PDB entry 4F9F | X-ray diffraction, 2.81 A resolution | chains A and B

Chain A (and B):
Protein: VldE
From: Streptomyces hygroscopicus subsp. limoneus
Notes: EC 2.4.-.-; chain B of this document is another copy of the same molecule, construct and numbering; everything in this record applies to it too
UniProt: Q15JG1 (Q15JG1_STRHY); residue numbers follow UniProt; this construct covers 1-497
Sequence (497 residues; row label = number of the first residue in the row):
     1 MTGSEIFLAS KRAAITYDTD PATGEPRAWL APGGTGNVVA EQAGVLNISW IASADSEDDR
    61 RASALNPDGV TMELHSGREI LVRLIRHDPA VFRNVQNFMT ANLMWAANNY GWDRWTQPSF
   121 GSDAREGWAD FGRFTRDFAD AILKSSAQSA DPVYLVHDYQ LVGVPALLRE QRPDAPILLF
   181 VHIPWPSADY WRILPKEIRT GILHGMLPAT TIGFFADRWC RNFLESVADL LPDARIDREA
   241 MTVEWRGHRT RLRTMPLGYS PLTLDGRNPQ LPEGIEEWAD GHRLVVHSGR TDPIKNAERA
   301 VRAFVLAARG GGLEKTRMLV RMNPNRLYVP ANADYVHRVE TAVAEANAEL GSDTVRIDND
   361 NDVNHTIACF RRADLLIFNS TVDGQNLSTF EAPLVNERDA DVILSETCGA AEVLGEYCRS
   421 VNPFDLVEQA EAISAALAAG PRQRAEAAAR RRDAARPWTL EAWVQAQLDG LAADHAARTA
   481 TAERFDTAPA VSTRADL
Unresolved in the structure: 1-3, 265-268, 478-497 (chain B: 1-4, 21-25, 77, 265-269, 479-497)
Residues lining bound ligands: GDP (guanosine-5'-diphosphate): Arg290, Lys295, Arg321, Asn323, Asp360, Asn361, Asp362, Val363, Thr366, Asn386, Leu387, Ser388, Glu391
UniProt features mapped onto this chain:
  - binding site (GDP-valienol): Asp158, Arg290, Lys295, Arg321, Asn325, Arg326, Asn361, Asp362, Thr366, Leu387, Ser388, Glu391
  - binding site (validamine 7-phosphate): His182, Asp383 to Asn386
Reported in the primary citation:
  - binding site for alpha-D-glucopyranose: His182, Arg290, Asp383, Gly384, Gln385, Asn386, Leu387
  - conformationally variable residues (domain motion, helix shift, loop rearrangement, side-chain flip): Lys11 to Trp50, Gln96 to Asn102, Asn325 to Tyr328

Interface between chain A and chain B:
Contacting residue pairs - 111 pairs, chain A then chain B:
  Ala101(A) - Trp115(B)  hydrophobic
  Trp105(A) - Trp115(B)
  Asn109(A) - Trp115(B)  hydrogen bond (backbone-side chain)
  Tyr110(A) - Asp113(B)
  Tyr110(A) - Arg114(B)
  Tyr110(A) - Trp115(B)
  Tyr110(A) - Asp189(B)  hydrogen bond
  Gly111(A) - Asp113(B)
  Gly111(A) - Trp115(B)
  Trp112(A) - Trp112(B)
  Trp112(A) - Asp113(B)
  Asp113(A) - Tyr110(B)
  Asp113(A) - Gly111(B)
  Asp113(A) - Trp112(B)
  Asp113(A) - Asp113(B)
  Arg114(A) - Tyr110(B)
  Arg114(A) - Tyr190(B)
  Arg114(A) - Arg299(B)  hydrogen bond (backbone-side chain)
  Arg114(A) - Thr381(B)
  Arg114(A) - Phe424(B)
  Trp115(A) - Ala101(B)  hydrophobic
  Trp115(A) - Asn109(B)  hydrogen bond (side chain-backbone)
  Trp115(A) - Tyr110(B)
  Trp115(A) - Gly111(B)
  Trp115(A) - Pro293(B)  hydrophobic
  Trp115(A) - Ile294(B)
  Trp115(A) - Arg299(B)
  Trp115(A) - Arg338(B)  hydrogen bond (backbone-side chain)
  Trp115(A) - Thr381(B)
  Thr116(A) - Arg299(B)  hydrogen bond (backbone-side chain)
  Thr116(A) - Arg338(B)
  Gln117(A) - Arg299(B)
  Pro118(A) - Arg299(B)  hydrogen bond (backbone-side chain)
  Pro118(A) - Phe424(B)
  Ser119(A) - Arg299(B)  hydrogen bond
  Ser119(A) - Phe424(B)
  Phe120(A) - Phe424(B)  hydrogen bond (backbone-backbone)
  Phe120(A) - Asp425(B)
  Phe120(A) - Leu426(B)  hydrogen bond (backbone-backbone)
  Phe120(A) - Val427(B)
  Gly121(A) - Val427(B)
  Ser122(A) - Val427(B)
  Arg125(A) - Val427(B)
  Arg125(A) - Glu428(B)
  Arg125(A) - Glu431(B)  salt bridge
  Ser187(A) - Ser187(B)
  Ser187(A) - Asp189(B)
  Asp189(A) - Tyr110(B)  hydrogen bond
  Asp189(A) - Ser187(B)
  Asp189(A) - Arg218(B)  salt bridge
  Asp189(A) - Asn222(B)  hydrogen bond
  Tyr190(A) - Arg114(B)
  Arg192(A) - Arg218(B)
  Arg192(A) - Glu406(B)  salt bridge
  Arg192(A) - Asn422(B)  hydrogen bond (backbone-side chain)
  Ile193(A) - Asn422(B)  hydrogen bond (backbone-side chain)
  Ile193(A) - Phe424(B)  hydrophobic
  Leu194(A) - Asn422(B)  hydrogen bond (backbone-side chain)
  Pro195(A) - Asn422(B)
  Pro195(A) - Asp425(B)
  Lys196(A) - Ser420(B)  hydrogen bond (side chain-backbone)
  Lys196(A) - Val421(B)
  Lys196(A) - Asn422(B)
  Lys196(A) - Glu428(B)  salt bridge
  Arg199(A) - Glu406(B)  salt bridge
  Arg199(A) - Asn422(B)
  Arg218(A) - Asp189(B)  salt bridge
  Arg218(A) - Arg192(B)
  Arg218(A) - Asp229(B)  salt bridge
  Asn222(A) - Asp189(B)
  Glu225(A) - Glu225(B)
  Asp229(A) - Arg218(B)  salt bridge
  Asp229(A) - Arg221(B)  salt bridge
  Arg238(A) - Glu225(B)  salt bridge
  Arg238(A) - Arg238(B)
  Pro293(A) - Trp115(B)  hydrophobic
  Ile294(A) - Trp115(B)
  Arg299(A) - Arg114(B)  hydrogen bond (side chain-backbone)
  Arg299(A) - Trp115(B)  hydrogen bond (side chain-backbone)
  Arg299(A) - Thr116(B)
  Arg299(A) - Gln117(B)
  Arg299(A) - Pro118(B)  hydrogen bond (side chain-backbone)
  Arg299(A) - Ser119(B)  hydrogen bond
  Ala331(A) - Trp115(B)  hydrophobic
  Arg338(A) - Trp115(B)
  Arg338(A) - Thr116(B)
  Thr381(A) - Arg114(B)
  Thr381(A) - Trp115(B)
  Glu406(A) - Arg192(B)  salt bridge
  Glu406(A) - Arg199(B)  salt bridge
  Ser420(A) - Lys196(B)  hydrogen bond (backbone-side chain)
  Asn422(A) - Arg192(B)  hydrogen bond (side chain-backbone)
  Asn422(A) - Ile193(B)  hydrogen bond (side chain-backbone)
  Asn422(A) - Leu194(B)  hydrogen bond (side chain-backbone)
  Asn422(A) - Pro195(B)
  Asn422(A) - Arg199(B)
  Phe424(A) - Arg114(B)
  Phe424(A) - Pro118(B)
  Phe424(A) - Ser119(B)
  Phe424(A) - Phe120(B)  hydrogen bond (backbone-backbone)
  Phe424(A) - Ile193(B)  hydrophobic
  Asp425(A) - Phe120(B)
  Asp425(A) - Pro195(B)
  Leu426(A) - Ser119(B)
  Leu426(A) - Phe120(B)  hydrogen bond (backbone-backbone)
  Val427(A) - Phe120(B)
  Val427(A) - Gly121(B)
  Val427(A) - Ser122(B)
  Val427(A) - Arg125(B)
  Glu428(A) - Lys196(B)  salt bridge
  Glu431(A) - Arg125(B)  salt bridge
Interface residues without a listed pair, chain A (49 interface residues in all): Ala106, Trp219, Arg221
Interface residues without a listed pair, chain B (50 interface residues in all): Trp105, Ala106, Trp219, Ala331

Overview:
The interface between chain A and chain B involves 49 residues on one side and 50 on the other; the contacts
include 26 hydrogen bonds and 14 salt bridges. Polar contacts include Arg125(A)-Glu431(B), Asp189(A)-Arg218(B)
and Arg192(A)-Glu406(B). From the paper: a binding site for alpha-D-glucopyranose at His182(A), Arg290(A) and
Asp383(A) among others; conformational variability at Lys11(A), Gln96(A) and Asn325(A).
Both chains are VldE (Streptomyces hygroscopicus subsp. limoneus). Entry 4F9F (Crystal Structure of VldE, the
pseudo-glycosyltransferase, in complex with GDP and Trehalose) was determined by X-ray diffraction, deposited
together with 4F96 and 4F97.
